PDB entry 5A9X | X-ray diffraction, 3.80 A resolution | chain A

Chain A:
Name: GTP-binding protein
Source organism: Escherichia coli
UniProtKB: B7MHF0 (B7MHF0_ECO45); residues 1-607 here = UniProt positions 1-607
Chain sequence (607 residues; row label = number of the first residue in the row):
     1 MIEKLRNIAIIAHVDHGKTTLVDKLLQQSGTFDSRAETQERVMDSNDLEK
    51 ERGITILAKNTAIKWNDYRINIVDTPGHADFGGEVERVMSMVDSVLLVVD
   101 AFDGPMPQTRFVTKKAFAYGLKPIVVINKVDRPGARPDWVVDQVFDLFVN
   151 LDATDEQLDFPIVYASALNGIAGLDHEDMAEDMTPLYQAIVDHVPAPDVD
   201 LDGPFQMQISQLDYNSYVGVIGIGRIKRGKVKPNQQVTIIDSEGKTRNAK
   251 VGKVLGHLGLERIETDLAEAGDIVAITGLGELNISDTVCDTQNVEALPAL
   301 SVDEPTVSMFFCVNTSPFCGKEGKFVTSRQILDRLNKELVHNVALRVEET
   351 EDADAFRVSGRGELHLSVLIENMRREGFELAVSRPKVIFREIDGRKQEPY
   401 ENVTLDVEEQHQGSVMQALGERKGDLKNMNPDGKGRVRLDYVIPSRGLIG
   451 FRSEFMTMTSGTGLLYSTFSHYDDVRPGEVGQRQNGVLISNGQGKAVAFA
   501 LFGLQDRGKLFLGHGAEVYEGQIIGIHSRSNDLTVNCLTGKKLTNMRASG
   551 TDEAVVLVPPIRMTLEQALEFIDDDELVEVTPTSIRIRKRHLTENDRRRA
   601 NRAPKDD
Disordered / not traced: 31-49, 63-66, 170-172, 278-280, 540-556, 603-607
Ligand contacts: GDP (guanosine-5'-diphosphate): His16, Gly17, Lys18, Thr19, Thr20, Lys50, Asn128, Lys129, Val130, Asp131, Arg132, Ala165, Ser166, Ala167, Leu168

Overview:
Ligands of chain A: GDP.
Chain A is GTP-binding protein (Escherichia coli); the structure, Structure of GDP bound BipA, was determined
by X-ray diffraction together with 5A9V, 5A9W and 5A9Y from the same study.
